9EDP - chain A; structure by X-ray diffraction, 1.76 A resolution.

Chain A:
Name: VP1
Source organism: Chiba-040502 virus
Notes: fragment: protruding domain
UniProt: Q3V574 (Q3V574_9CALI); numbering as in UniProt (aligned over 225-542)
Sequence (320 residues; row label = number of the first residue in the row):
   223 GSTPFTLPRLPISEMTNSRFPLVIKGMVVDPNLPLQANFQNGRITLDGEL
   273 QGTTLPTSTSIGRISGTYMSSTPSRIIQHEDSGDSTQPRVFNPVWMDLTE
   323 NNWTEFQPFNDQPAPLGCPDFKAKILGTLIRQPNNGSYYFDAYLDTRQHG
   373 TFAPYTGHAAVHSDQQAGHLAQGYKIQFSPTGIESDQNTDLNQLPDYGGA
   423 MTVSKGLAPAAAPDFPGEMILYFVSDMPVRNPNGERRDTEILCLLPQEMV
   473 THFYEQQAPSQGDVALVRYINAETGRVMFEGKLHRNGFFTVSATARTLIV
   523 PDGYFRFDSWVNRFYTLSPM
Unresolved in the structure: 296-310
Construct notes: expression tag (223-224)
Reported in the primary citation:
  - epitope / paratope residues: Arg231, Tyr476, Glu477 (proposed by the authors, not directly observed)

Overview:
From the paper: epitope/paratope residues Arg231, Tyr476 and Glu477.
Chain A is VP1 (Chiba-040502 virus); the structure, GVIII-Chiba040502 norovirus protruding domain, was
determined by X-ray diffraction together with 9EDM, 9EDN, 9EDO and 9EDQ from the same study.
